4V9E - chains AA and Aa of the 7 polymer chains in the assembly; structure by X-ray diffraction, 3.40 A resolution.

== Chain AA ==
Name: Nucleocapsid protein
From: Rift Valley fever virus
UniProtKB: D3K5I7 (D3K5I7_RVFV); residue numbers follow UniProt; this construct covers 1-245
Sequence (245 residues; numbered 1 to 245; the number before each row is that of its first residue):
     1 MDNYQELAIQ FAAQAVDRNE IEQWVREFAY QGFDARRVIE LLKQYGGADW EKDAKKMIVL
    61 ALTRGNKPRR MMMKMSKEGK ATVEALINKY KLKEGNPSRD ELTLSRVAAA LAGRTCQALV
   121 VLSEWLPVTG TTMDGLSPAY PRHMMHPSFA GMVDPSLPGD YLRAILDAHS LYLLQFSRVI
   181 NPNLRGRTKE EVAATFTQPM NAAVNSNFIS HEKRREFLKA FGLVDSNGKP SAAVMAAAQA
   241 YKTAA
Disordered / not traced: 1-4
Swiss-Prot annotation at these positions:
  - binding site (RNA): Tyr30, Phe33, Asn66, Lys67, Arg70, Arg99, Ser105, Arg106, Arg185, Thr195
  - site: Trp125 (Important for dimerization)
  - mutagenesis: Trp125 (W125A: Almost complete loss of transcription), Arg178 (R178E: 90% loss of transcription; R178Q: 75% loss of 30transcription)

== Chain Aa ==
Molecule: 35-mer poly(U) RNA
Sequence (36 nucleotides; row label = number of the first residue in the row):
     1 UUUUUUUUUU UUUUUUUUUU UUUUUUUUUU UUUUUU

== Interface between chain AA and chain Aa ==
Pairs across the interface - 39 pairs, chain AA then chain Aa:
  Tyr30(AA) with U30(Aa), sugar contact
  Gly32(AA) with U32(Aa), phosphate contact
  Phe33(AA) with U31(Aa), base contact; U32(Aa), phosphate contact
  Arg64(AA) with U34(Aa), base contact; U35(Aa), base contact
  Gly65(AA) with U34(Aa), sugar contact
  Asn66(AA) with U33(Aa), phosphate contact; U34(Aa), hydrogen bond to the sugar
  Lys67(AA) with U34(Aa), salt bridge to the phosphate; U35(Aa), salt bridge to the phosphate
  Arg70(AA) with U35(Aa), salt bridge to the phosphate; U36(Aa), salt bridge to the phosphate
  Gly95(AA) with U33(Aa), phosphate contact
  Asn96(AA) with U30(Aa), phosphate contact; U32(Aa), phosphate contact; U33(Aa), hydrogen bond to the phosphate
  Ser105(AA) with U34(Aa), hydrogen bond to the base
  Arg106(AA) with U32(Aa), salt bridge to the phosphate
  Ala109(AA) with U31(Aa), base contact
  Pro127(AA) with U35(Aa), base contact
  Phe176(AA) with U34(Aa), base contact
  Ser177(AA) with U33(Aa), base contact
  Val179(AA) with U35(Aa), base contact
  Ile180(AA) with U33(Aa), base contact; U34(Aa), sugar contact; U35(Aa), sugar contact
  Asn181(AA) with U33(Aa), hydrogen bond to the sugar
  Pro182(AA) with U35(Aa), sugar contact
  Arg185(AA) with U35(Aa), sugar contact
  Thr195(AA) with U32(Aa), hydrogen bond to the base
  Phe196(AA) with U32(Aa), base contact
  Gln198(AA) with U29(Aa), base contact; U30(Aa), base contact
  Pro199(AA) with U31(Aa), sugar contact; U32(Aa), base contact
  Ala202(AA) with U31(Aa), base contact
  Ala203(AA) with U31(Aa), base contact
  Ser206(AA) with U31(Aa), base contact
Also at the interface, not in a pair above, chain AA (31 interface residues in all): Thr103, Pro147, Leu184

== In short ==
31 residues of chain AA face 8 of chain Aa across their interface; the contacts include 5 hydrogen bonds and 5
salt bridges. Among the polar pairs are Ser105(AA)-U34(Aa), Thr195(AA)-U32(Aa) and Asn66(AA)-U34(Aa). From
UniProt: 10 RNA-binding residues and 2 mutagenesis sites on chain AA.
Chain AA is Nucleocapsid protein (Rift Valley fever virus) and chain Aa is a 35-mer poly(U) RNA; the
structure, Crystal Structure of Rift Valley Fever Virus Nucleocapsid Protein Hexamer Bound to Single-stranded
RNA, was determined by X-ray diffraction together with 4H5L, 4H5M, 4H5O, 4H5P and 4H5Q from the same study.
